Entry 6N3C (electron microscopy, 3.30 A resolution); this record covers chains A and E of the 20 polymer chains in the assembly.

# Chain A (and E)
Protein: TAR DNA-binding protein 43
Source organism: Homo sapiens
Notes: engineered mutation(s): A315E; chain E of this document is another copy of the same molecule, construct and numbering; everything in this record applies to it too
Reference sequence: Q13148 (TADBP_HUMAN), isoform Q13148-4; residues 286-331 here correspond to UniProt positions 170-215 (UniProt number = residue number - 116)
Chain sequence (46 residues; row label = number of the first residue in the row):
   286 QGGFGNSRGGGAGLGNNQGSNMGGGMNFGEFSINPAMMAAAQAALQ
Unresolved in the structure: 286-287, 320-331
Differences from the reference sequence: conflict Glu315 (Ala199 in Q13148)
What the authors report for this chain:
  - self-association interface (contacts with another copy of this molecule); pairs are residue here / residue on that copy: Asn312-Ser292, Phe316-Phe289 (hydrophobic contact), Ile318-Phe289 (hydrophobic contact), Gly295, Ala297, Gly298, Met311, Asn312
  - contacts within the chain: Ala297-Phe313 (hydrophobic contact), Leu299-Phe313 (hydrophobic contact), Leu299-Met307 (hydrophobic contact), Leu299-Asn306 (backbone contact), Met311-Phe313 (hydrophobic contact)
  - conformationally variable residues (side-chain flip): Leu299, Phe316 to Asn319

# Chain A / chain E interface
Pairs across the interface - 69 pairs, chain A then chain E:
  Gly288(A) - Gly288(E)
  Phe289(A) - Gly288(E)  hydrogen bond (backbone-backbone)
  Phe289(A) - Phe289(E)
  Gly290(A) - Phe289(E)  hydrogen bond (backbone-backbone)
  Asn291(A) - Asn291(E)  hydrogen bond
  Ser292(A) - Asn291(E)  hydrogen bond (backbone-backbone)
  Ser292(A) - Ser292(E)
  Ser292(A) - Arg293(E)  hydrogen bond (backbone-backbone)
  Arg293(A) - Arg293(E)
  Arg293(A) - Gly295(E)
  Gly294(A) - Arg293(E)  hydrogen bond (backbone-backbone)
  Gly294(A) - Gly295(E)
  Gly294(A) - Gly296(E)
  Gly295(A) - Gly295(E)
  Gly295(A) - Gly296(E)
  Gly295(A) - Glu315(E)
  Gly296(A) - Gly296(E)
  Gly296(A) - Ala297(E)  hydrogen bond (backbone-backbone)
  Gly296(A) - Glu315(E)  hydrogen bond (backbone-side chain)
  Ala297(A) - Ala297(E)
  Ala297(A) - Phe313(E)
  Ala297(A) - Gly314(E)
  Gly298(A) - Ala297(E)  hydrogen bond (backbone-backbone)
  Gly298(A) - Gly298(E)
  Gly298(A) - Leu299(E)  hydrogen bond (backbone-backbone)
  Leu299(A) - Leu299(E)
  Gly300(A) - Leu299(E)  hydrogen bond (backbone-backbone)
  Gly300(A) - Gly300(E)  hydrogen bond (backbone-backbone)
  Asn301(A) - Gly300(E)  hydrogen bond (backbone-backbone)
  Asn301(A) - Asn301(E)  hydrogen bond
  Asn301(A) - Asn302(E)  hydrogen bond (backbone-backbone)
  Asn302(A) - Asn302(E)  hydrogen bond
  Gln303(A) - Asn302(E)  hydrogen bond (backbone-backbone)
  Gln303(A) - Gln303(E)  hydrogen bond
  Gln303(A) - Gly304(E)  hydrogen bond (backbone-backbone)
  Gly304(A) - Gly304(E)
  Gly304(A) - Ser305(E)
  Ser305(A) - Asn302(E)
  Ser305(A) - Ser305(E)
  Asn306(A) - Ser305(E)  hydrogen bond (backbone-backbone)
  Asn306(A) - Asn306(E)  hydrogen bond
  Asn306(A) - Met307(E)  hydrogen bond (backbone-backbone)
  Met307(A) - Met307(E)
  Gly308(A) - Met307(E)  hydrogen bond (backbone-backbone)
  Gly308(A) - Gly308(E)
  Gly308(A) - Gly309(E)  hydrogen bond (backbone-backbone)
  Gly309(A) - Gly309(E)  hydrogen bond (backbone-backbone)
  Gly309(A) - Gly310(E)  hydrogen bond (backbone-backbone)
  Gly310(A) - Gly310(E)  hydrogen bond (backbone-backbone)
  Gly310(A) - Met311(E)  hydrogen bond (backbone-backbone)
  Met311(A) - Met307(E)  hydrophobic
  Met311(A) - Met311(E)
  Met311(A) - Phe313(E)  hydrophobic
  Asn312(A) - Met311(E)  hydrogen bond (backbone-backbone)
  Asn312(A) - Asn312(E)  hydrogen bond
  Asn312(A) - Phe313(E)  hydrogen bond (backbone-backbone)
  Phe313(A) - Phe313(E)
  Gly314(A) - Phe313(E)  hydrogen bond (backbone-backbone)
  Gly314(A) - Gly314(E)
  Gly314(A) - Glu315(E)  hydrogen bond (backbone-backbone)
  Glu315(A) - Glu315(E)
  Phe316(A) - Glu315(E)  hydrogen bond (backbone-backbone)
  Phe316(A) - Phe316(E)  hydrophobic
  Phe316(A) - Ser317(E)  hydrogen bond (backbone-backbone)
  Ser317(A) - Ser317(E)
  Ile318(A) - Ser317(E)  hydrogen bond (backbone-backbone)
  Ile318(A) - Ile318(E)
  Ile318(A) - Asn319(E)  hydrogen bond (backbone-backbone)
  Asn319(A) - Asn319(E)  hydrogen bond
Other interface residues (no listed pair), chain E (32 interface residues in all): Gly290, Gly294

# Summary
Chain A and chain E each contribute 32 residues to their interface, with 38 hydrogen bonds. Polar pairs
include Asn291(A)-Asn291(E), Gly296(A)-Glu315(E) and Asn301(A)-Asn301(E). The paper reports conformational
variability at Leu299(A) and Phe316(A); a self-association interface involving Gly295(A), Ala297(A) and
Gly298(A) among others.
Both chains are TAR DNA-binding protein 43 (Homo sapiens). Entry 6N3C (SegB, conformation of TDP-43 low
complexity domain segment A) was determined by electron microscopy (same publication as 6N37, 6N3A and 6N3B).
